Entry 3DXY (X-ray diffraction, 1.50 A resolution); this record covers chain A.

Chain A:
Protein: tRNA (guanine-N(7)-)-methyltransferase
Organism: Escherichia coli
Notes: EC 2.1.1.33
Reference sequence: P0A8I5 (TRMB_ECOLI); residues 33-239 here = UniProt positions 33-239
Chain sequence (218 residues; row label = number of the first residue in the row):
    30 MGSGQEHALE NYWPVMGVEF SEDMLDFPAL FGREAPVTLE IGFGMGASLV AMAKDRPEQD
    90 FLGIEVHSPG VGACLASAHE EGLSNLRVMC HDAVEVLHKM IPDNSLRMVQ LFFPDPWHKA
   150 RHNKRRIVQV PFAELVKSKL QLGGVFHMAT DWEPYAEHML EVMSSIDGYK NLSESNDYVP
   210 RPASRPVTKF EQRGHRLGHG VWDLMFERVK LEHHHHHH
Unresolved in the structure: 30-35, 243-247
Construct notes: expression tag (30-32, 240-247)
Small-molecule neighbours: S-adenosylmethionine (SAM): Glu69, Gly71, Phe72, Gly73, Ile93, Glu94, Val95, His96, His120, Asp121, Ala122, Phe141, Phe142, Pro143, Asp144, Ile156
Curated features (UniProtKB/Swiss-Prot):
  - region: Arg150 to Arg155 (Interaction with RNA)
  - active site: Asp144
  - binding site (S-adenosyl-L-methionine): Glu69, Glu94, Asp121, Asp144
  - binding site (substrate): Lys148, Asp180, Thr217 to Glu220

Overview:
Ligands of chain A: S-adenosylmethionine. UniProt lists active-site residue Asp144, 4
S-adenosyl-L-methionine-binding residues and 6 substrate-binding residues.
Chain A is tRNA (guanine-N(7)-)-methyltransferase (Escherichia coli); the structure, Crystal structure of
EcTrmB in complex with SAM, was determined by X-ray diffraction, deposited together with 3DXX and 3DXZ.
